Entry 3X43 (X-ray diffraction, 2.25 A resolution); this record covers chains B and C of the 4 polymer chains in the assembly.

# Chain B (and C)
Name: O-ureido-L-serine synthase
From: Streptomyces lavendulae
Notes: EC 2.6.99.3, 2.5.1.47; chain C of this document is another copy of the same molecule, construct and numbering; everything in this record applies to it too
UniProtKB: D2Z027 (DCSD_STRLA); numbering as in UniProt (aligned over 1-324)
Sequence (332 residues; numbered 1 to 332; the number before each row is that of its first residue):
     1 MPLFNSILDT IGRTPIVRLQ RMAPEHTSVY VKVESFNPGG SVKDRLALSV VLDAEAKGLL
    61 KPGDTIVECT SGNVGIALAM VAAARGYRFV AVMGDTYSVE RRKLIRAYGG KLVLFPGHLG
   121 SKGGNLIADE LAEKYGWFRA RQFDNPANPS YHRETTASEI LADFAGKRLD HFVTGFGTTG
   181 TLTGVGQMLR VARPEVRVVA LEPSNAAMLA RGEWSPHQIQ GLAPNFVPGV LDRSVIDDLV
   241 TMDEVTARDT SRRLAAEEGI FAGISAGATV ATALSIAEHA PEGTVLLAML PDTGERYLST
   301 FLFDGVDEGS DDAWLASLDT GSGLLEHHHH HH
Not modelled in the structure: 1, 321-332 (chain C: 1, 319-332)
Glycans and other covalent adducts: pyridoxal phosphate (PLP) linked to K43
Construct notes: expression tag (325-332)
Ligand contacts: pyridoxal phosphate (PLP): V42, N73, H152, G175, F176, G177, T178, T179, G180, T181, Q220, G221, L222, S265, P291, D292, Y297
Curated features (UniProtKB/Swiss-Prot):
  - binding site (pyridoxal 5'-phosphate): N73, G177 to T181, S265
  - modified residue: K43 (N6-(pyridoxal phosphate)lysine)
  - mutagenesis: K43 (K43A: Loss of catalytic activity, no longer binds N6-(pyridoxal phosphate)lysine), V74 (V74T: KM for OAS is 61 mM, KM for H(2)S is unchanged), Y97 (Y97F: KM for OAS is unchanged, KM for H(2)S is 0.073 mM; Y97M: KM for OAS is 330 mM, KM for H(2)S is 0.084), S121 (S121A: KM for OAS is 140 mM, KM for H(2)S is 0.095 mM; S121M: KM for OAS is 44 mM, KM for H(2)S is 0.20 mM)

# How chain B and chain C interact
Contacting residue pairs - 121 pairs, chain B then chain C:
  P2(B) with D163(C)
  L3(B) with I16(C), hydrophobic; Y30(C), hydrophobic; D163(C); K167(C)
  F4(B) with P15(C), hydrophobic; I16(C), hydrogen bond (backbone-backbone); V17(C); R18(C), hydrogen bond (backbone-backbone)
  N5(B) with R18(C), hydrogen bond (backbone-backbone); Q20(C), hydrogen bond (backbone-side chain)
  I7(B) with V17(C), hydrophobic; F36(C), hydrophobic; E258(C); I260(C), hydrophobic
  T10(B) with P15(C); F36(C)
  P15(B) with F4(C), hydrophobic; T10(C)
  I16(B) with L3(C), hydrophobic; F4(C), hydrogen bond (backbone-backbone)
  V17(B) with F4(C)
  R18(B) with F4(C), hydrogen bond (backbone-backbone); N5(C), hydrogen bond
  Q20(B) with N5(C), hydrogen bond (side chain-backbone); S6(C)
  R21(B) with A83(C), hydrogen bond (side chain-backbone); A84(C), hydrogen bond (side chain-backbone); R85(C); G86(C)
  Y30(B) with L3(C), hydrophobic
  F36(B) with I7(C), hydrophobic; T10(C); F36(C)
  P38(B) with F36(C), hydrophobic
  M80(B) with G259(C)
  A83(B) with R21(C), hydrogen bond (backbone-side chain); A255(C); A256(C); E257(C)
  A84(B) with R21(C), hydrogen bond (backbone-side chain); E258(C)
  R85(B) with R21(C)
  G86(B) with R21(C)
  V99(B) with E308(C)
  R102(B) with E308(C), hydrogen bond (side chain-backbone)
  K103(B) with L298(C), hydrogen bond (side chain-backbone); F303(C); E308(C), salt bridge
  L104(B) with F261(C), hydrophobic; E295(C)
  R106(B) with V306(C); D307(C); G309(C)
  A107(B) with A255(C); A256(C); F261(C), hydrophobic
  Y108(B) with A255(C); A256(C); G259(C); F261(C)
  G109(B) with A256(C)
  K111(B) with W314(C)
  L112(B) with S310(C); D311(C), hydrogen bond (backbone-backbone)
  V113(B) with S310(C); L315(C), hydrophobic
  L114(B) with G309(C); S310(C)
  L131(B) with L315(C), hydrophobic
  D163(B) with P2(C); L3(C)
  F164(B) with L3(C), hydrophobic
  K167(B) with L3(C)
  A255(B) with A83(C); A107(C); Y108(C)
  A256(B) with A83(C); A107(C); Y108(C); G109(C)
  E257(B) with A83(C)
  E258(B) with I7(C); A83(C); A84(C)
  G259(B) with M80(C); A83(C); Y108(C)
  I260(B) with I7(C), hydrophobic
  F261(B) with A107(C), hydrophobic; Y108(C)
  T293(B) with E295(C)
  E295(B) with R296(C), salt bridge
  R296(B) with E295(C), salt bridge
  L298(B) with E100(C); K103(C), hydrogen bond (backbone-side chain); L104(C), hydrophobic
  F303(B) with K103(C); A107(C), hydrophobic
  V306(B) with R106(C)
  D307(B) with R106(C), hydrogen bond (backbone-side chain)
  E308(B) with V99(C); R102(C), hydrogen bond (backbone-side chain); K103(C); R106(C)
  G309(B) with R106(C), hydrogen bond (backbone-side chain); L114(C)
  S310(B) with L112(C); V113(C); L114(C), hydrogen bond (side chain-backbone)
  D311(B) with R106(C), salt bridge; K111(C); L112(C), hydrogen bond (backbone-backbone)
  W314(B) with R88(C); V90(C), hydrophobic; K111(C); W137(C), hydrophobic
  L318(B) with Y135(C), hydrophobic; W137(C), hydrophobic
  D319(B) with K134(C); Y135(C)
Other interface residues (no listed pair), chain B (66 interface residues in all): S6, V33, R88, V90, E100, Y135, W137, R252, L315
Other interface residues (no listed pair), chain C (65 interface residues in all): V33, P38, L131, F164, R252, L318

# In short
The interface between chain B and chain C involves 66 residues on one side and 65 on the other, with 21
hydrogen bonds and 4 salt bridges. Polar contacts include K103(B)-E308(C), E295(B)-R296(C) and
D311(B)-R106(C). Covalently linked pyridoxal phosphate: at K43(B).
Chain B and chain C are both O-ureido-L-serine synthase (Streptomyces lavendulae); the structure, Crystal
structure of O-ureido-L-serine synthase, was determined by X-ray diffraction, deposited together with 3X44.
